PDB entry 4GPL | X-ray diffraction, 3.00 A resolution | chains A and B

== Chain A ==
Protein: Ace-ptr-thr-pro-glu-pro, peptide inhibitor
Amino-acid sequence (7 residues; row label = number of the first residue in the row):
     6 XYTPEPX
Modified / non-standard residues: ACE (acetyl group) at position 6; Y7 (o-phosphotyrosine; PTR); NH2 (amino group) at position 12

== Chain B ==
Protein: E3 ubiquitin-protein ligase CBL
Organism: Homo sapiens
Notes: EC 6.3.2.-; fragment: human Cbl TKB domain residues 47-351
UniProtKB: P22681 (CBL_HUMAN); residue numbers follow UniProt; this construct covers 47-351
Amino-acid sequence (309 residues; numbered 43 to 351; the number before each row is that of its first residue):
    43 GSHMPPGTVD KKMVEKCWKL MDKVVRLCQN PKLALKNSPP YILDLLPDTY QHLRTILSRY
   103 EGKMETLGEN EYFRVFMENL MKKTKQTISL FKEGKERMYE ENSQPRRNLT KLSLIFSHML
   163 AELKGIFPSG LFQGDTFRIT KADAAEFWRK AFGEKTIVPW KSFRQALHEV HPISSGLEAM
   223 ALKSTIDLTC NDYISVFEFD IFTRLFQPWS SLLRNWNSLA VTHPGYMAFL TYDEVKARLQ
   283 KFIHKPGSYI FRLSCTRLGQ WAIGYVTADG NILQTIPHNK PLFQALIDGF REGFYLFPDG
   343 RNQNPDLTG
Disordered / not traced: 43-46
Construct notes: expression tag (43-46)
Curated features (UniProtKB/Swiss-Prot):
  - binding site (Ca(2+)): D229, T231, N233, Y235, E240
  - binding site (4-O-phospho-L-tyrosine): R294
  - natural variant: K287 (K287R: Found in patients with acute myeloid leukemia; uncertain significance)
  - mutagenesis: S80 (S80D: Abolishes interaction with ZAP70), P82 (P82A: Abolishes interaction with ZAP70), D229 (D229Q: Abolishes interaction with ZAP70), E240 (E240S: Abolishes interaction with ZAP70), R294 (R294K: Abolishes interaction with ZAP70), G306 (G306E: Abolishes interaction with ZAP70 and EPHB1, but does not affect interaction with SLA. Reduces ubiquitination and therefore proteasomal degradation of SPRED2)

== Chain A / chain B interface ==
Pairs across the interface (22):
  ACE_6(A) - Y274(B)  hydrogen bond (backbone-side chain)
  Y7(A) - Y274(B)
  Y7(A) - R294(B)
  Y7(A) - S296(B)
  Y7(A) - C297(B)
  Y7(A) - T298(B)
  Y7(A) - R299(B)
  Y7(A) - A304(B)
  Y7(A) - Q316(B)
  Y7(A) - I318(B)
  T8(A) - L315(B)
  T8(A) - Q316(B)  hydrogen bond (backbone-backbone)
  T8(A) - T317(B)
  P9(A) - T317(B)
  E10(A) - T317(B)
  E10(A) - P319(B)
  E10(A) - H320(B)  hydrogen bond (side chain-backbone)
  E10(A) - K322(B)
  P11(A) - Y307(B)
  P11(A) - F336(B)  hydrophobic
  P11(A) - Y337(B)
  NH2_12(A) - F336(B)
Also at the interface, not in a pair above, chain B (19 interface residues in all): P81, E334

== Overview ==
Chain A and chain B form an interface of 7 and 19 residues respectively, with 3 hydrogen bonds. Polar contacts
include ACE_6(A)-Y274(B), E10(A)-H320(B) and T8(A)-Q316(B). UniProt lists 5 Ca2+-binding residues, residue
binding 4-O-phospho-L-tyrosine R294(B) and 6 mutagenesis sites on chain B.
Chain A is Ace-ptr-thr-pro-glu-pro, peptide inhibitor and chain B is E3 ubiquitin-protein ligase CBL (Homo
sapiens); the structure, Structure of Cbl(TKB) bound to a phosphorylated pentapeptide, was determined by X-ray
diffraction.
